Entry 9JJI (electron microscopy, 3.40 A resolution); this record covers chains B and D of the 4 polymer chains in the assembly.

# Chain B (and D)
Protein: Capsid protein
Organism: Rabbit hemorrhagic disease virus 2
Notes: chain D of this document is another copy of the same molecule, construct and numbering; everything in this record applies to it too
UniProt: A0A3S8Q1D6 (A0A3S8Q1D6_RHDV); residues 38-579 here = UniProt positions 38-579
Sequence (542 residues; row label = number of the first residue in the row):
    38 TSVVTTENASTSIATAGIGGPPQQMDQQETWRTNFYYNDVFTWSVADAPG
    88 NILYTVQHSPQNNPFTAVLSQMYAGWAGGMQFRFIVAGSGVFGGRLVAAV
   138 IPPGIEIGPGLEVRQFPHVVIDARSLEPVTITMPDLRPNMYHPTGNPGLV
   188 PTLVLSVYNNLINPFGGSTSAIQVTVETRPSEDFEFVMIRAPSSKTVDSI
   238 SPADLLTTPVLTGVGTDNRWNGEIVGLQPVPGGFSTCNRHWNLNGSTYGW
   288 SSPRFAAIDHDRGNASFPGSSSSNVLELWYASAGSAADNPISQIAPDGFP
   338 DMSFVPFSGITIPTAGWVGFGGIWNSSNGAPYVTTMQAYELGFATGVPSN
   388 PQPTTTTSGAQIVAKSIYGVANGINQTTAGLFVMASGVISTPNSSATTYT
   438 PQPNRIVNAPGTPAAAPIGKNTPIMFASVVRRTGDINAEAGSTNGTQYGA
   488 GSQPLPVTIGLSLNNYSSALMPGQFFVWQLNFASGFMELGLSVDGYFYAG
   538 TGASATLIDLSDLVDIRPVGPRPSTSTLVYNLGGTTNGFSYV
Disordered / not traced: 38-65, 230-237, 306-309, 570-579 (chain D: 38-65, 570-579)
Construct notes: conflict Met62 (Val in A0A3S8Q1D6), Ile347 (Thr in A0A3S8Q1D6)

# How chain B and chain D interact
Residue-residue contacts (62; chain B residue first):
  Thr67(B) with Ile226(D)
  Trp68(B) with Ile226(D), hydrophobic
  Tyr73(B) with Ile226(D)
  Pro101(B) with Pro229(D)
  Phe102(B) with Met109(D), hydrophobic; Ile226(D), hydrophobic; Arg227(D)
  Val105(B) with Gln108(D)
  Leu106(B) with Leu106(D), hydrophobic
  Met109(B) with Phe102(D), hydrophobic; Val105(D), hydrophobic
  Tyr110(B) with Trp68(D)
  Ile226(B) with Trp68(D), hydrophobic; Phe102(D), hydrophobic
  Arg227(B) with Phe102(D)
  Pro229(B) with Phe102(D)
  Pro246(B) with Leu500(D), hydrophobic
  Gly250(B) with Arg291(D), hydrogen bond (backbone-side chain)
  Val251(B) with Ile496(D), hydrophobic; Leu500(D), hydrophobic
  Glu260(B) with Arg291(D), salt bridge
  Arg291(B) with Gly250(D); Glu260(D), salt bridge
  Asp296(B) with Arg468(D); Ile473(D); Asn474(D)
  Phe357(B) with Phe357(D); Met373(D), hydrophobic; Phe419(D), hydrophobic; Met421(D), hydrophobic
  Gly358(B) with Phe357(D)
  Trp361(B) with Ile473(D), hydrophobic; Asn474(D)
  Gly366(B) with Gly471(D); Asp472(D); Ile473(D)
  Ala367(B) with Gly471(D)
  Pro368(B) with Thr470(D); Gly471(D)
  Val370(B) with Gln374(D); Tyr405(D)
  Met373(B) with Met373(D); Gln374(D)
  Gln374(B) with Val370(D); Met373(D)
  Tyr405(B) with Val370(D)
  Phe419(B) with Arg468(D); Ile473(D), hydrophobic
  Met421(B) with Phe357(D), hydrophobic; Ser423(D), hydrogen bond
  Ser423(B) with Met421(D)
  Arg468(B) with Asp296(D), salt bridge
  Thr470(B) with Pro368(D)
  Gly471(B) with Gly366(D); Ala367(D)
  Asp472(B) with Asn365(D); Gly366(D)
  Ile473(B) with Asp296(D); Gly366(D), hydrogen bond (backbone-backbone); Phe419(D), hydrophobic
  Asn474(B) with Trp361(D)
  Leu500(B) with Pro246(D), hydrophobic
Also at the interface, not in a pair above, chain B (44 interface residues in all): Gln108, Asn258, Ala294, Asn365, Ala375, Ile496
Also at the interface, not in a pair above, chain D (43 interface residues in all): Thr67, Tyr73, Pro101, Tyr110, Val251, Phe292, Ala294, Ser431

# Overview
44 residues of chain B and 43 residues of chain D are in contact; the contacts include 3 hydrogen bonds and 3
salt bridges. Polar contacts include Glu260(B)-Arg291(D), Arg468(B)-Asp296(D) and Gly250(B)-Arg291(D).
Both chains are Capsid protein (Rabbit hemorrhagic disease virus 2). Entry 9JJI (Local refinement of RHDV GI.2
T=1 VLP) was determined by electron microscopy (same publication as 9JJG, 9JJH and 9JJJ).
